2FFB - chain A; structure by X-ray diffraction, 1.90 A resolution.

== Chain A ==
Protein: Alpha-hemolysin translocation ATP-binding protein hlyB
Source organism: Escherichia coli
Notes: fragment: amino acids 467-707
UniProtKB: P08716 (HLYBP_ECOLI); numbering as in UniProt (aligned over 467-707)
Chain sequence (247 residues; row label = number of the first residue in the row):
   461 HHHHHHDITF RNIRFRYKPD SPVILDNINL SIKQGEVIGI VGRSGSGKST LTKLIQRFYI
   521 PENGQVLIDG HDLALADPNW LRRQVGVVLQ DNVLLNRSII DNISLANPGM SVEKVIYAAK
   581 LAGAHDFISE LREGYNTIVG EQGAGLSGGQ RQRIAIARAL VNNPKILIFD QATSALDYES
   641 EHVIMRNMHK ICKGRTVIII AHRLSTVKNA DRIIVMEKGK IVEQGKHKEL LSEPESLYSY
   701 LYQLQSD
Unresolved in the structure: 461-464
Differences from the reference sequence: expression tag (461-466); engineered mutation Gln631 (Glu in P08716)
Ligand contacts: ADP (adenosine-5'-diphosphate): Tyr477, Ile484, Arg503, Ser504, Gly505, Ser506, Gly507, Lys508, Ser509, Thr510, Lys513, Tyr519
Swiss-Prot annotation at these positions:
  - binding site (ATP): Gly502 to Ser509
From the paper describing this entry:
  - mutagenesis - D551A, R611A: decreased catalytic activity
  - mutagenesis - R611K: unchanged catalytic activity
  - mutagenesis - D551A: abolished catalytic activity on ATP
  - catalytic residues: His662 (citing earlier work)

== Summary ==
Ligands of chain A: ADP. UniProt lists 8 ATP-binding residues. From the paper: the catalytic residue His662;
D551A and R611A reduce catalytic activity.
Chain A is Alpha-hemolysin translocation ATP-binding protein hlyB (Escherichia coli); the structure, The
crystal structure of the HlyB-NBD E631Q mutant in complex with ADP, was determined by X-ray diffraction
together with 2FF7, 2FFA, 2FGJ and 2FGK from the same study.
